Entry 7VPZ (electron microscopy, 4.14 A resolution (low resolution: residue-level contacts below are approximate; hydrogen-bond / salt-bridge calls are withheld)); this record covers chains F and O of the 11 polymer chains in the assembly.

# Chain F
Molecule: RNA polymerase principal sigma factor HrdB
Source organism: Streptomyces coelicolor A3(2)
UniProt: P18183 (SIGA_STRCO); numbering as in UniProt (aligned over 1-511)
Sequence (531 residues; numbered -19 to 511; the number before each row is that of its first residue; numbers below 1 keep their minus sign (Met-19 is residue -19)):
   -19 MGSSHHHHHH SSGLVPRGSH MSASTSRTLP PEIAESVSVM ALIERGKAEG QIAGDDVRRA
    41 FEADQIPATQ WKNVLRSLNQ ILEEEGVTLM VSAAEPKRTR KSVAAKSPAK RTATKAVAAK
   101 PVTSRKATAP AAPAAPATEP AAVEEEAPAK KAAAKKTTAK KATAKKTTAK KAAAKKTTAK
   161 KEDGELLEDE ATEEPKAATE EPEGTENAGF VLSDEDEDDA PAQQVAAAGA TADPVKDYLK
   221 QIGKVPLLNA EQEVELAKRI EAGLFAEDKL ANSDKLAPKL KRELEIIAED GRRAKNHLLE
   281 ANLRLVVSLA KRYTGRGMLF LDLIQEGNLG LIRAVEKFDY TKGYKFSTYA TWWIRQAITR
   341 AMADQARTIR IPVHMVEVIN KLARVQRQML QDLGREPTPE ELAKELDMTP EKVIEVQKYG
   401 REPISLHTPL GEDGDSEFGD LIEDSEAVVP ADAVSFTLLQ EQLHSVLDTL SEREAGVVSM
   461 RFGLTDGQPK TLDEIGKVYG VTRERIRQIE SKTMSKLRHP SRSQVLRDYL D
Unresolved in the structure: -19 to 209, 511
Sequence notes: initiating methionine (-19); expression tag (-18 to 0)
Swiss-Prot annotation at these positions:
  - DNA-binding region: Leu472 to Ser491 (H-T-H motif)
  - motif: Asp302 to Gln305 (Interaction with polymerase core subunit RpoC)

# Chain O
Molecule: 84-nt DNA strand
Sequence (84 nucleotides; each row starts with the number of its first residue):
     1 CAAGGCACAT GACAACGGTG TTCAGTGCCG CGTTGCCCGA TACCCCCTAC CCGTAGTTGA
    61 CTGGCATCCG GGCGCCGGGT CGCC

# Interface between chain F and chain O
Contacting residue pairs (53):
  Val215(F) with DG64(O)
  Lys216(F) with DG64(O); DC65(O); DA66(O)
  Leu219(F) with DG63(O); DG64(O)
  Ile222(F) with DG63(O)
  Gly223(F) with DG63(O)
  Leu227(F) with DT62(O)
  Ala281(F) with DT62(O)
  Asn282(F) with DT62(O)
  Arg284(F) with DT62(O); DG63(O)
  Leu285(F) with DT62(O); DG63(O)
  Val287(F) with DG63(O)
  Lys291(F) with DG64(O); DC65(O)
  Phe300(F) with DG64(O)
  Arg313(F) with DG56(O)
  Lys317(F) with DG56(O)
  Lys322(F) with DT58(O)
  Tyr324(F) with DT58(O); DG59(O); DA60(O)
  Lys325(F) with DA60(O); DC61(O)
  Ser327(F) with DC61(O)
  Thr328(F) with DT58(O); DG59(O); DA60(O); DC61(O)
  Thr331(F) with DC61(O)
  Trp332(F) with DT57(O)
  Gln336(F) with DT57(O)
  Arg340(F) with DA55(O)
  Arg350(F) with DG53(O)
  Pro352(F) with DC52(O)
  Val353(F) with DG53(O); DT54(O)
  His354(F) with DC51(O); DC52(O)
  Lys392(F) with DC51(O)
  Arg453(F) with DT33(O)
  Gly480(F) with DT34(O)
  Val481(F) with DT34(O)
  Thr482(F) with DT34(O); DG35(O)
  Glu484(F) with DG35(O); DC36(O)
  Arg485(F) with DG32(O); DT33(O); DT34(O)
Other interface residues (no listed pair), chain F (41 interface residues in all): Lys224, Ser288, Gly323, Tyr329, Trp333, Arg483
Other interface residues (no listed pair), chain O (22 interface residues in all): DC37

# Overview
41 residues of chain F face 22 of chain O across their interface.
Here chain F is RNA polymerase principal sigma factor HrdB (Streptomyces coelicolor A3(2)) and chain O is an
84-nt DNA strand. Entry 7VPZ (Cryo-EM structure of Streptomyces coelicolor transcription initial complex with
one Zur dimer) was determined by electron microscopy (same publication as 7VO0, 7VO9, 7VPD, 7X74, 7X75 and
7X76).
